Entry 5SBC (X-ray diffraction, 2.32 A resolution); this record covers chains B and C of the 6 polymer chains in the assembly.

# Chain B
Molecule: Tubulin beta-2B chain
From: Bos taurus
UniProtKB: Q6B856 (TBB2B_BOVIN); the author numbering skips numbers that UniProt does not, so the offset changes along the chain: 1-42 = UniProt 1-42; 45-360 = UniProt 43-358; 369-455 = UniProt 359-445
Chain sequence (445 residues; each row starts with the number of its first residue; note: 10 numbers in that range are skipped by the numbering (no residue carries them; nothing is unmodelled there)):
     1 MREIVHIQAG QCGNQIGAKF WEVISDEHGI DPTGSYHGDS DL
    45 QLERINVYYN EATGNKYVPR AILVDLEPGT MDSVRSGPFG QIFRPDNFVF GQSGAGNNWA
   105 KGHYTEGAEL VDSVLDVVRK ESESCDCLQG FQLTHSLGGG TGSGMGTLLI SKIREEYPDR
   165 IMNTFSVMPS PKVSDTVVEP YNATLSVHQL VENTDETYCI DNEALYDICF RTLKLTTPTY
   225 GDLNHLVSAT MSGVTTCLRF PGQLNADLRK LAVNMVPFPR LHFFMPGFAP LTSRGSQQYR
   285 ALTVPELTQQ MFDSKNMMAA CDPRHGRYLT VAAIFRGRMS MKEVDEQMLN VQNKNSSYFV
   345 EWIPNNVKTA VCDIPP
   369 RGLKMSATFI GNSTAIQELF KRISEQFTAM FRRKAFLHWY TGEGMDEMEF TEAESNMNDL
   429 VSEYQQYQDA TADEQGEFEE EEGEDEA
Disordered / not traced: 278-281, 438-455
Bound ions: Mg2+: Q11 (together with GDP); Ca2+ near E113 (its only coordinating residue here)
Residues lining bound ligands: GDP (guanosine-5'-diphosphate): G10, Q11, C12, Q15, I16, D69, A99, N101, S140, G142, G143, G144, T145, G146, S147, V171, P173, V177, D179, E183, N206, L209, Y224, L227, N228
Curated features (UniProtKB/Swiss-Prot):
  - motif: M1 to I4 (MREI motif)
  - binding site (GTP): Q11, E71, S140, G144, T145, G146, N206, N228
  - binding site (Mg(2+)): E71
  - modified residue: S40 (Phosphoserine), T57 (Phosphothreonine), K60 (N6-acetyllysine), S174 (Phosphoserine), T287 (Phosphothreonine), T292 (Phosphothreonine), R320 (Omega-N-methylarginine), E448 (5-glutamyl polyglutamate)
  - cross-link (Glycyl lysine isopeptide (Lys-Gly)): K60 (interchain with G-Cter in ubiquitin), K326 (interchain with G-Cter in ubiquitin)
From the paper describing this entry:
  - binding site for the ligand 5JS: N102, K105, V181

# Chain C
Molecule: Tubulin alpha-1B chain
From: Bos taurus
UniProtKB: P81947 (TBA1B_BOVIN); residues 1-451 here = UniProt positions 1-451
Chain sequence (451 residues; numbered 1 to 451; the number before each row is that of its first residue):
     1 MRECISIHVG QAGVQIGNAC WELYCLEHGI QPDGQMPSDK TIGGGDDSFN TFFSETGAGK
    61 HVPRAVFVDL EPTVIDEVRT GTYRQLFHPE QLITGKEDAA NNYARGHYTI GKEIIDLVLD
   121 RIRKLADQCT GLQGFLVFHS FGGGTGSGFT SLLMERLSVD YGKKSKLEFS IYPAPQVSTA
   181 VVEPYNSILT THTTLEHSDC AFMVDNEAIY DICRRNLDIE RPTYTNLNRL ISQIVSSITA
   241 SLRFDGALNV DLTEFQTNLV PYPRIHFPLA TYAPVISAEK AYHEQLSVAE ITNACFEPAN
   301 QMVKCDPRHG KYMACCLLYR GDVVPKDVNA AIATIKTKRS IQFVDWCPTG FKVGINYQPP
   361 TVVPGGDLAK VQRAVCMLSN TTAIAEAWAR LDHKFDLMYA KRAFVHWYVG EGMEEGEFSE
   421 AREDMAALEK DYEEVGVDSV EGEGEEEGEE Y
Disordered / not traced: 441-451
Bound ions: Ca2+: D39, T41, G44, E55
Residues lining bound ligands: GTP (guanosine-5'-triphosphate): G10, Q11, A12, Q15, I16, D69, D98, A99, A100, N101, S140, G142, G143, G144, T145, G146, I171, P173, V177, S178, T179, E183, N206, Y224, L227, N228, I231

# Chain B / chain C interface
Contacting residue pairs (36):
  Q96(B) with M1(C)
  N101(B) with E254(C)
  D179(B) with E254(C); K352(C), hydrogen bond (backbone-side chain)
  T180(B) with E254(C); N258(C)
  V181(B) with N258(C), hydrogen bond (backbone-side chain); P348(C), hydrophobic
  T221(B) with K326(C)
  A397(B) with W346(C)
  M398(B) with W346(C)
  R400(B) with D345(C), hydrogen bond (side chain-backbone); S439(C), hydrogen bond
  R401(B) with Y262(C), hydrogen bond (backbone-side chain); D345(C), salt bridge; W346(C); E434(C), hydrogen bond (side chain-backbone); V435(C); V437(C), hydrogen bond (side chain-backbone); D438(C); S439(C), hydrogen bond
  K402(B) with Y262(C)
  A403(B) with Y262(C); W346(C), hydrophobic
  F404(B) with T257(C); N258(C); V260(C); P261(C), hydrogen bond (backbone-backbone); W346(C), hydrophobic
  H406(B) with V260(C), hydrogen bond (side chain-backbone); P261(C); Y262(C); P263(C)
  W407(B) with Q256(C); T257(C), hydrogen bond (side chain-backbone); V260(C)
Other interface residues (no listed pair), chain B (19 interface residues in all): S97, G100, V182, L405
Other interface residues (no listed pair), chain C (22 interface residues in all): R2, P325, N329

# In short
Chain B and chain C form an interface of 19 and 22 residues respectively, with 11 hydrogen bonds and 1 salt
bridge. Polar pairs include R401(B)-D345(C), D179(B)-K352(C) and V181(B)-N258(C). Chain B binds GDP. Ligands
of chain C: GTP. The paper reports a binding site for the ligand 5JS at N102(B), K105(B) and V181(B).
Here chain B is Tubulin beta-2B chain and chain C is Tubulin alpha-1B chain, both from Bos taurus. Entry 5SBC
(Tubulin-maytansinoid-5a-complex) was determined by X-ray diffraction, deposited together with 5SB8, 5SB9,
5SBA, 5SBB, 5SBD and 5SBE.
